8DPT - chains A and F of the 6 polymer chains in the assembly; structure by electron microscopy, 4.00 A resolution.

[Chain A]
Name: Interleukin-6 receptor subunit beta
From: Homo sapiens
UniProtKB: P40189 (IL6RB_HUMAN); residues 0-590 here correspond to UniProt positions 22-612 (UniProt number = residue number + 22)
Sequence (591 residues; row label = number of the first residue in the row; numbering starts at 0):
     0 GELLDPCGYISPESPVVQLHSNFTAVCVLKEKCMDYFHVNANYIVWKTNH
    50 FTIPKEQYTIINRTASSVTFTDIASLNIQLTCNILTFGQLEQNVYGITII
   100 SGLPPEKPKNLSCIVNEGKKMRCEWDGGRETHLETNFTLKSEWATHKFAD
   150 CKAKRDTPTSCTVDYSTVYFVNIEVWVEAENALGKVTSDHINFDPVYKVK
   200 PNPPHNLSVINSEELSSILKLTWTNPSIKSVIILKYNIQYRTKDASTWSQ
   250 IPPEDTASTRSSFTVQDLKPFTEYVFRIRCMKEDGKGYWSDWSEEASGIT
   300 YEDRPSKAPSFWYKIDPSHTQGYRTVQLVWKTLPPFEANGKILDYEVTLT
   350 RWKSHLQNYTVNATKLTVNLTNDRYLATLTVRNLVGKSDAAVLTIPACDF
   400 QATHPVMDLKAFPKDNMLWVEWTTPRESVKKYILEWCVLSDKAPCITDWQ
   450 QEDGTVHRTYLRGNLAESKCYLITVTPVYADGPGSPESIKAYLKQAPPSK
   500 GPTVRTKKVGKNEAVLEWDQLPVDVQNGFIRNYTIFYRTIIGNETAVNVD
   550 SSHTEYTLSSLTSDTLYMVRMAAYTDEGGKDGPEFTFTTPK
Disordered / not traced: 0-1, 400-590
Disulfide bonds: Cys-6/Cys-32, Cys-26/Cys-81, Cys-112/Cys-122, Cys-150/Cys-160
Glycans and other covalent adducts: N-acetylglucosamine (NAG) linked to Asn-21, Asn-61, Asn-135
UniProt features mapped onto this chain:
  - motif: Trp-288 to Ser-292 (WSXWS motif)
  - glycosylation (N-linked (GlcNAc...) asparagine): Asn-21, Asn-61, Asn-109, Asn-135, Asn-205, Asn-357, Asn-361, Asn-368 (complex), Asn-531, Asn-542

[Chain F]
Name: Interleukin-11 receptor subunit alpha
From: Homo sapiens
UniProtKB: Q14626 (I11RA_HUMAN); residues 1-297 here correspond to UniProt positions 23-319 (UniProt number = residue number + 22)
Sequence (298 residues; row label = number of the first residue in the row; numbering starts at 0):
     0 GSSPCPQAWGPPGVQYGQPGRSVKLCCPGVTAGDPVSWFRDGEPKLLQGP
    50 DSGLGHELVLAQADSTDEGTYICQTLDGALGGTVTLQLGYPPARPVVSCQ
   100 AADYENFSCTWSPSQISGLPTRYLTSYRKKTVLGADSQRRSPSTGPWPCP
   150 QDPLGAARCVVHGAEFWSQYRINVTEVNPLGASTRLLDVSLQSILRPDPP
   200 QGLRVESVPGYPRRLRASWTYPASWPSQPHFLLKFRLQYRPAQHPAWSTV
   250 EPAGLEEVITDAVAGLPHAVRVSARDFLDAGTWSTWSPEAWGTPSTGT
Disordered / not traced: 0-2, 297
Disulfide bonds: Cys-4/Cys-25, Cys-26/Cys-72, Cys-98/Cys-108, Cys-148/Cys-158
Glycans and other covalent adducts: N-acetylglucosamine (NAG) linked to Asn-172
Sequence notes: expression tag (0); engineered mutation Ser-226 (Cys248 in Q14626)
UniProt features mapped onto this chain:
  - motif: Trp-282 to Ser-286 (WSXWS motif)
  - glycosylation (N-linked (GlcNAc...) asparagine): Asn-105, Asn-172

[Chain A / chain F interface]
Pairs across the interface (4; chain A residue first):
  Leu-2(A) / Gly-133(F)
  Phe-86(A) / Arg-170(F)
  Gln-88(A) / Arg-93(F)
  Leu-89(A) / Arg-170(F)
Also at the interface, not in a pair above, chain A (6 interface residues in all): Leu-3, Tyr-35
Also at the interface, not in a pair above, chain F (7 interface residues in all): Leu-132, Asp-135, Ser-136, Leu-185

[Summary]
6 residues of chain A face 7 of chain F across their interface. Covalently linked N-acetylglucosamine: at
Asn-21(A), Asn-61(A) and Asn-135(A). Covalently linked N-acetylglucosamine: at Asn-172(F).
Chain A is Interleukin-6 receptor subunit beta and chain F is Interleukin-11 receptor subunit alpha, both from
Homo sapiens; the structure, The structure of the IL-11 signalling complex, with full-length extracellular
gp130, was determined by electron microscopy (same publication as 8DPS, 8DPU, 8DPV and 8DPW).
